Entry 6FN8 (X-ray diffraction, 1.55 A resolution); this record covers chains A and B.

[Chain A (and B)]
Protein: Copper chaperone for superoxide dismutase
Organism: Homo sapiens
Notes: chain B of this document is another copy of the same molecule, construct and numbering; everything in this record applies to it too
UniProt: O14618 (CCS_HUMAN); residues 85-236 here = UniProt positions 85-236
Amino-acid sequence (152 residues; each row starts with the number of its first residue):
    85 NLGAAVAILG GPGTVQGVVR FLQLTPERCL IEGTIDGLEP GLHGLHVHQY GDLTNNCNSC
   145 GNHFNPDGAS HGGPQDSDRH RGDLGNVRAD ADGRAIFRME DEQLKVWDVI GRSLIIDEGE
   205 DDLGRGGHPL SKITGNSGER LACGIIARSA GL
Unresolved in the structure: 236 (chain B: fully traced)
Disulfides: Cys-141/Cys-227
Curated features (UniProtKB/Swiss-Prot):
  - binding site (Zn(2+)): His-147, His-155, His-164, Asp-167
  - cross-link (Glycyl lysine isopeptide (Lys-Gly)): Lys-189 (interchain with G-Cter in ubiquitin), Lys-216 (interchain with G-Cter in ubiquitin)
  - natural variant: Arg-163 (R163W: Found in a patient with congenital cataracts, hearing loss, neurodegeneration, neonatal hypotonia and hypoglycemia, pericardial effusion and neurodevelopmental regression after infection)
What the authors report for this chain:
  - self-association interface (contacts with another copy of this molecule); pairs are residue here / residue on that copy: Arg-104/Asp-136, Arg-104/Thr-138, Gly-135/Arg-232 (backbone contact), Ala-231/Gly-135, Arg-232/Arg-196
  - mutagenesis - A231G: increased binding to Copper chaperone for superoxide dismutase (chain A)
  - mutagenesis - R104A: decreased stability in response to hCCS homodimer
  - mutagenesis - A231G: increased binding to hCCS dimer
  - mutagenesis - A231G: decreased catalytic activity
  - mutagenesis - R104A: decreased stability in response to hCCS-SOD1 complex
  - mutagenesis - R104H: decreased stability in response to hCCS-SOD1
  - mutagenesis - A231G: increased binding to membrane
  - mutagenesis - R104A: unchanged catalytic activity on hSOD1

[Interface between chain A and chain B]
Pairs across the interface (41; chain A residue first):
  Val-90(A) with Asp-136(B)
  Ile-92(A) with Leu-137(B); Thr-138(B)
  Arg-104(A) with Asp-136(B), salt bridge; Thr-138(B), hydrogen bond
  Tyr-134(A) with Arg-232(B); Ser-233(B); Ala-234(B), hydrophobic
  Gly-135(A) with Ala-231(B); Arg-232(B), hydrogen bond (backbone-backbone)
  Asp-136(A) with Val-90(B); Arg-104(B), salt bridge; Ala-231(B); Arg-232(B), hydrogen bond (backbone-backbone); Ser-233(B), hydrogen bond
  Leu-137(A) with Ile-92(B)
  Thr-138(A) with Val-90(B); Ile-92(B); Arg-104(B), hydrogen bond
  Trp-191(A) with Arg-232(B)
  Asp-192(A) with Arg-232(B), hydrogen bond (backbone-side chain)
  Ile-194(A) with Ile-194(B); Gly-195(B); Arg-232(B), hydrogen bond (backbone-side chain)
  Gly-195(A) with Ala-231(B); Arg-232(B), hydrogen bond (backbone-backbone)
  Arg-196(A) with Arg-232(B)
  Ile-229(A) with Ile-229(B), hydrophobic; Ala-231(B), hydrophobic
  Ala-231(A) with Gly-135(B); Gly-195(B); Ile-229(B), hydrophobic
  Arg-232(A) with Tyr-134(B); Gly-135(B), hydrogen bond (backbone-backbone); Asp-136(B), hydrogen bond (backbone-backbone); Ile-194(B), hydrogen bond (side chain-backbone); Gly-195(B), hydrogen bond (backbone-backbone); Arg-196(B)
  Ser-233(A) with Tyr-134(B); Asp-136(B), hydrogen bond
  Ala-234(A) with Tyr-134(B)
Also at the interface, not in a pair above, chain A (22 interface residues in all): Val-102, Gln-133, Val-193, Ile-230
Also at the interface, not in a pair above, chain B (19 interface residues in all): Val-102, Gln-133, Ile-230

[Summary]
22 residues of chain A and 19 residues of chain B are in contact, with 13 hydrogen bonds and 2 salt bridges.
Polar pairs include Arg-104(A)/Asp-136(B), Arg-104(A)/Thr-138(B) and Asp-136(A)/Ser-233(B). From the paper:
A231G of chain A increases binding to Copper chaperone for superoxide dismutase (chain A); a self-association
interface involving Arg-104(A), Gly-135(A) and Asp-136(A) among others; 3 substitutions were tested in all.
Chain A and chain B are both Copper chaperone for superoxide dismutase (Homo sapiens); the structure, Domain
II of the HUMAN COPPER CHAPERONE FOR SUPEROXIDE DISMUTASE at 1.55 A resolution, was determined by X-ray
diffraction.
